5ZEB - chains D and A of the 56 polymer chains in the assembly; structure by electron microscopy, 3.40 A resolution.

[Chain D]
Molecule: 50S ribosomal protein L3
From: Mycobacterium smegmatis str. MC2 155
Reference sequence: A0QSD1 (RL3_MYCS2); residue numbers follow UniProt; this construct covers 1-217
Chain sequence (217 residues; row label = number of the first residue in the row):
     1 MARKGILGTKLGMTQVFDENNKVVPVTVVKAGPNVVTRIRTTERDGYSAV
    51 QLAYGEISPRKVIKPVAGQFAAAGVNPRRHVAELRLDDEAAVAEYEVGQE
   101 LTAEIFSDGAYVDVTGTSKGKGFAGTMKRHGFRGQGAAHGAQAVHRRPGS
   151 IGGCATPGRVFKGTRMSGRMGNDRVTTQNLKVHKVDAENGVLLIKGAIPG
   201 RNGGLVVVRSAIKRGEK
Disordered / not traced: 1, 216-217

[Chain A]
Molecule: 23S rRNA
From: Mycobacterium smegmatis str. MC2 155
Sequence (3120 nucleotides; each row starts with the number of its first residue):
     1 UAAGUGUUUAAGGGCGCAUGGUGGAUGCCUUGGCACUGGGAGCCGAUGAA
    51 GGACGUAGGAGGCUGCGAUAAGCCUCGGGGAGCUGUCAACCGAGCGUUGA
   101 UCCGAGGAUGUCCGAAUGGGGAAACCCGGCACGAGUGAUGUCGUGUCACC
   151 AGGCGCUGAAUAUAUAGGCGUCUGGGGGGAACGCGGGGAAGUGAAACAUC
   201 UCAGUACCCGUAGGAAGAGAAAACAAAAUGUGAUUCCGUGAGUAGUGGCG
   251 AGCGAAAGCGGAGGAUGGCUAAACCGUAUGCAUGUGAUACCGGGUAGGGG
   301 UUGUGUGUGCGGGGUUGUGGGACCUAUCUUUCCGGCUCUACCUGGCUGGA
   351 GGGCAGUGAGAAAAUGUUGUGGUUAGCGGAAAUGGCUUGGGAUGGCCUGC
   401 CGUAGACGGUGAGAGCCCGGUACGUGAAAACCCGACGUCUGUCUUGAUGG
   451 UGUUCCCGAGUAGCAGCGGGCCCGUGGAAUCUGCUGUGAAUCUGCCGGGA
   501 CCACCCGGUAAGCCUGAAUACUUCCCAGUGACCGAUAGCGGAUUAGUACC
   551 GUGAGGGAAUGGUGAAAAGUACCCCGGGAGGGGAGUGAAAGAGUACCUGA
   601 AACCGUGCGCUUACAAUCCGUCAGAGCCCUCGACGUGUCGUGGGGUGAUG
   651 GCGUGCCUUUUGAAGAAUGAGCCUGCGAGUCAGGGACAUGUCGCGAGGUU
   701 AACCCGGGUGGGGUAGCCGCAGCGAAAGCGAGUCUGAAUAGGGCGUAUCC
   751 ACACAAGAGUGUGUGGUGUAGUGGUGUGUUCUGGACCCGAAGCGGAGUGA
   801 UCUACCCAUGGCCAGGGUGAAGCGCGGGUAAGACCGCGUGGAGGCCCGAA
   851 CCCACUUAGGUUGAAGACUGAGGGGAUGAGCUGUGGGUAGGGGUGAAAGG
   901 CCAAUCAAACUCCGUGAUAGCUGGUUCUCCCCGAAAUGCAUUUAGGUGCA
   951 GCGUCGCAUGUUUCUUGCCGGAGGUAGAGCUACUGGAUGGCCGAUGGGCC
  1001 CCACAGGGUUACUGACGUCAGCCAAACUCCGAAUGCCGGUAAGUCCAAGA
  1051 GUGCGGCAGUGAGACGGCGGGGGAUAAGCUCCGUGCGUCGAGAGGGAAAC
  1101 AGCCCAGAUCGCCGGCUAAGGCCCCUAAGCGUGUGCUAAGUGGAAAAGGA
  1151 UGUGCAGUCGCGAAGACAACCAGGAGGUUGGCUUAGAAGCAGCCACCCUU
  1201 GAAAGAGUGCGUAAUAGCUCACUGGUCAAGUGAUUGUGCGCCGAUAAUGU
  1251 AGCGGGGCUCAAGCACACCGCCGAAGCCGCGGCAGCCAACGUGUUGGCUG
  1301 GGUAGGGGAGCGUCCUGCAUCCGGUGAAGCCGCCGAGUGAUCGAGUGGUG
  1351 GAGGGUGUGGGAGUGAGAAUGCAGGCAUGAGUAGCGAUUAGGCAAGUGAG
  1401 AACCUUGCCCGCCGAAAGACCAAGGGUUCCUGGGCCAGGCCAGUCCGCCC
  1451 AGGGUGAGUCGGGACCUAAGGCGAGGCCGACAGGCGUAGUCGAUGGACAA
  1501 CGGGUUGAUAUUCCCGUACCCGUGUAUGUGCGUCCAUGAUGAAUCAGCGG
  1551 UACUAACCAUCCAAAACCACCGUGACCGCACCUUUCGGGGUGUGGCGUUG
  1601 GUGGGGCUGCAUGGGACCUUCGUUGGUAGUAGUCAAGCGAUGGGGUGACG
  1651 CAGGAAGGUAGCCGUACCGGUCAGUGGUAAUACCGGGGUAAGCCUGUAGG
  1701 GAGUCAGAUAGGUAAAUCCGUCUGGCAUAUAUCCUGAGAGGUGAUGCAUA
  1751 GCCGAGUGAGGCGAAUUCGGUGAUCCUAUGCUGCCGAGAAAAGCCUCUAG
  1801 CGAGGACAUACACGGCCCGUACCCCAAACCAACACAGGUGGUCAGGUAGA
  1851 GAAUACUAAGGCGUACGAGUGAACUAUGGUUAAGGAACUCGGCAAAAUGC
  1901 CCCCGUAACUUCGGGAGAAGGGGGACCCACAUGGCGUGUAAGCCUUUACG
  1951 GCCCAAGCGUGAGUGGGUGGCACAAACCAGUGAGAAGCGACUGUUUACUA
  2001 AAAACACAGGUCCGUGCGAAGUCGCAAGACGAUGUAUACGGACUGACGCC
  2051 UGCCCGGUGCUGGAAGGUUAAGAGGACCCGUUAACUCCCUUUGGGGGUGA
  2101 AGCGGAGAAUUUAAGCCCCAGUAAACGGCGGUGGUAACUAUAACCAUCCU
  2151 AAGGUAGCGAAAUUCCUUGUCGGGUAAGUUCCGACCUGCACGAAUGGCGU
  2201 AACGACUUCUCAACUGUCUCAACCAUAGACUCGGCGAAAUUGCACUACGA
  2251 GUAAAGAUGCUCGUUACGCGCGGCAGGACGAAAAGACCCCGGGACCUUCA
  2301 CUACAACUUGGUAUUGGUGCUCGAUACGGUUUGUGUAGGAUAGGUGGGAG
  2351 ACUGUGAAGCUCACACGCCAGUGUGGGUGGAGUCGUUGUUGAAAUACCAC
  2401 UCUGAUCGUAUUGGGCCUCUAACCUCGGACCGUAUAUCCGGUUCAGGGAC
  2451 AGUGCCUGGUGGGUAGUUUAACUGGGGCGGUUGCCUCCUAAAAUGUAACG
  2501 GAGGCGCCCAAAGGUUCCCUCAACCUGGACGGCAAUCAGGUGUUGAGUGU
  2551 AAGUGCACAAGGGAGCUUGACUGCGAGACGGACAUGUCGAGCAGGGACGA
  2601 AAGUCGGGACUAGUGAUCCGGCACCUCUGAGUGGAAGGGGUGUCGCUCAA
  2651 CGGAUAAAAGGUACCCCGGGGAUAACAGGCUGAUCUUCCCCAAGAGUCCA
  2701 UAUCGACGGGAUGGUUUGGCACCUCGAUGUCGGCUCGUCGCAUCCUGGGG
  2751 CUGGAGCAGGUCCCAAGGGUUGGGCUGUUCGCCCAUUAAAGCGGCACGCG
  2801 AGCUGGGUUUAGAACGUCGUGAGACAGUUCGGUCUCUAUCCGCCGCGCGC
  2851 GUCAGAAGCUUGAGGAAACCUGUCCCUAGUACGAGAGGACCGGGACGGAC
  2901 GAACCUCUGGUAUACCAGUUGUCCCACCAGGGGCACGGCUGGAUAGCCAC
  2951 GUUCGGACAGGAUAACCGCUGAAAGCAUCUAAGCGGGAAACCUCUUCCAA
  3001 GACCAGGCUUCUCACCCUCUAGGAGGGAUAAGGCCCCCCGCAGACCACGG
  3051 GAUUGAUAGACCAGACCUGGAAGCCUAGUAAUAGGUGCAGGGAACUGGCA
  3101 CUAACCGGCCGAAAACUUAC
Disordered / not traced: 1, 340-344, 634-637, 1004-1005, 1756-1757, 1946-1948, 3120
Covalently attached groups: covalent link A1565-G1606, A1566-G1606, G1578-G1592; covalent link U1573-C1596

[Chain D / chain A interface]
Residue-residue contacts (203; chain D residue first):
  Met13(D) - C2904(A)  hydrogen bond to the sugar
  Met13(D) - C2905(A)  sugar contact
  Met13(D) - U2906(A)  sugar contact
  Thr14(D) - U2906(A)  sugar contact
  Gln15(D) - U2906(A)  hydrogen bond to the sugar
  Gln15(D) - C2907(A)  hydrogen bond to the sugar
  Pro25(D) - U2906(A)  base contact
  Pro25(D) - U2952(A)  sugar contact
  Arg38(D) - U3009(A)  salt bridge to the phosphate
  Arg40(D) - C2859(A)  hydrogen bond to the base
  Arg40(D) - C3008(A)  hydrogen bond to the base
  Arg44(D) - C3008(A)  phosphate contact
  Arg44(D) - U3009(A)  salt bridge to the phosphate
  Asp45(D) - C3008(A)  hydrogen bond to the sugar
  Tyr47(D) - U2860(A)  hydrogen bond to the sugar
  Tyr47(D) - U2861(A)  sugar contact
  Gln51(D) - C2859(A)  sugar contact
  Arg60(D) - A3052(A)  salt bridge to the phosphate
  Arg60(D) - U3053(A)  salt bridge to the phosphate
  Arg60(D) - U3054(A)  hydrogen bond to the sugar
  Arg60(D) - G3055(A)  sugar contact
  Lys61(D) - G3051(A)  salt bridge to the phosphate
  Lys61(D) - A3052(A)  phosphate contact
  Ile63(D) - G3032(A)  phosphate contact
  Ile63(D) - G3033(A)  phosphate contact
  Lys64(D) - U3010(A)  sugar contact
  Lys64(D) - C3011(A)  sugar contact
  Lys64(D) - A3031(A)  phosphate contact
  Lys64(D) - G3032(A)  hydrogen bond to the phosphate
  Pro65(D) - A2856(A)  base contact
  Pro65(D) - A2857(A)  base contact
  Pro65(D) - U3010(A)  hydrogen bond to the sugar
  Pro65(D) - A3031(A)  sugar contact
  Val66(D) - A2857(A)  sugar contact
  Gly68(D) - U3010(A)  sugar contact
  Gln69(D) - A2857(A)  base contact
  Gln69(D) - G2858(A)  hydrogen bond to the base
  Gln69(D) - U3009(A)  hydrogen bond to the base
  Gln69(D) - U3010(A)  sugar contact
  Arg79(D) - G3050(A)  salt bridge to the phosphate
  Arg79(D) - G3051(A)  salt bridge to the phosphate
  Val81(D) - C2859(A)  sugar contact
  Glu83(D) - C2859(A)  hydrogen bond to the sugar
  Glu83(D) - U2860(A)  phosphate contact
  Arg85(D) - U2861(A)  hydrogen bond to the phosphate
  Arg85(D) - G2862(A)  salt bridge to the phosphate
  Ser118(D) - A2903(A)  hydrogen bond to the phosphate
  Ser118(D) - C2904(A)  hydrogen bond to the phosphate
  Lys119(D) - C2904(A)  hydrogen bond to the phosphate
  Lys119(D) - C2905(A)  salt bridge to the phosphate
  Lys119(D) - C2947(A)  salt bridge to the phosphate
  Lys119(D) - C3041(A)  hydrogen bond to the base
  Gly120(D) - A3042(A)  phosphate contact
  Gly120(D) - G3043(A)  phosphate contact
  Lys121(D) - C2947(A)  salt bridge to the phosphate
  Lys121(D) - C2948(A)  salt bridge to the phosphate
  Lys121(D) - G3043(A)  phosphate contact
  Gly122(D) - G3043(A)  hydrogen bond to the phosphate
  Gly122(D) - A3044(A)  phosphate contact
  Phe123(D) - A1872(A)  hydrogen bond to the sugar
  Phe123(D) - A1873(A)  sugar contact
  Phe123(D) - G2272(A)  base contact
  Phe123(D) - A3044(A)  hydrogen bond to the phosphate
  Gly125(D) - A1873(A)  sugar contact
  Met127(D) - A2221(A)  sugar contact
  Met127(D) - A2222(A)  phosphate contact
  Lys128(D) - C2947(A)  phosphate contact
  Lys128(D) - C2948(A)  phosphate contact
  Arg129(D) - C2844(A)  phosphate contact
  Arg129(D) - G2845(A)  salt bridge to the phosphate
  Arg129(D) - A2902(A)  phosphate contact
  Phe132(D) - C2736(A)  phosphate contact
  Phe132(D) - G2737(A)  phosphate contact
  Arg133(D) - A2221(A)  phosphate contact
  Arg133(D) - U2735(A)  salt bridge to the phosphate
  Arg133(D) - C2736(A)  salt bridge to the phosphate
  Gly134(D) - U2735(A)  sugar contact
  Gln135(D) - U2735(A)  sugar contact
  Gln135(D) - G2802(A)  hydrogen bond to the base
  Gln135(D) - C2803(A)  sugar contact
  Ala137(D) - C2218(A)  hydrogen bond to the phosphate
  Ala138(D) - C1893(A)  base contact
  Ala138(D) - U2217(A)  sugar contact
  His139(D) - C1888(A)  hydrogen bond to the base
  His139(D) - U1889(A)  sugar contact
  His139(D) - G1891(A)  hydrogen bond to the base
  His139(D) - C1893(A)  stacking on the base
  His139(D) - U2217(A)  sugar contact
  Gly140(D) - A858(A)  phosphate contact
  Gly140(D) - U2804(A)  sugar contact
  Ala141(D) - G859(A)  phosphate contact
  Ala141(D) - C2803(A)  sugar contact
  Gln142(D) - G859(A)  hydrogen bond to the phosphate
  Gln142(D) - G860(A)  hydrogen bond to the phosphate
  Gln142(D) - U861(A)  hydrogen bond to the base
  Gln142(D) - C2803(A)  phosphate contact
  Gln142(D) - U2804(A)  phosphate contact
  Ala143(D) - G859(A)  phosphate contact
  Ala143(D) - U1875(A)  sugar contact
  Ala143(D) - A1876(A)  phosphate contact
  Val144(D) - G2802(A)  sugar contact
  Val144(D) - C2803(A)  sugar contact
  His145(D) - U1875(A)  hydrogen bond to the phosphate
  His145(D) - A1876(A)  salt bridge to the phosphate
  Arg146(D) - C1874(A)  salt bridge to the phosphate
  Arg146(D) - U1875(A)  hydrogen bond to the phosphate
  Arg146(D) - A2222(A)  salt bridge to the phosphate
  Arg147(D) - U1875(A)  phosphate contact
  Arg147(D) - A2275(A)  salt bridge to the phosphate
  Arg147(D) - G2802(A)  salt bridge to the phosphate
  Pro148(D) - C2274(A)  phosphate contact
  Pro148(D) - U2735(A)  hydrogen bond to the sugar
  Pro148(D) - C2736(A)  sugar contact
  Gly149(D) - A2275(A)  phosphate contact
  Gly149(D) - G2276(A)  phosphate contact
  Gly149(D) - U2735(A)  base contact
  Gly149(D) - G2802(A)  sugar contact
  Ser150(D) - G2276(A)  phosphate contact
  Ser150(D) - U2735(A)  hydrogen bond to the base
  Ser150(D) - C2736(A)  hydrogen bond to the sugar
  Ser150(D) - G2798(A)  base contact
  Ser150(D) - C2799(A)  hydrogen bond to the sugar
  Ser150(D) - G2802(A)  base contact
  Ile151(D) - C2274(A)  sugar contact
  Ile151(D) - A2275(A)  phosphate contact
  Ile151(D) - G2276(A)  hydrogen bond to the phosphate
  Gly152(D) - G2276(A)  sugar contact
  Gly152(D) - G2798(A)  hydrogen bond to the base
  Gly153(D) - G2276(A)  hydrogen bond to the sugar
  Gly153(D) - G2798(A)  sugar contact
  Gly153(D) - C2799(A)  sugar contact
  Cys154(D) - G2276(A)  phosphate contact
  Cys154(D) - G2277(A)  phosphate contact
  Cys154(D) - A2796(A)  hydrogen bond to the phosphate
  Cys154(D) - G2798(A)  hydrogen bond to the sugar
  Cys154(D) - C2799(A)  sugar contact
  Ala155(D) - G2276(A)  sugar contact
  Ala155(D) - G2277(A)  sugar contact
  Ala155(D) - A2796(A)  base contact
  Thr156(D) - U1248(A)  base contact
  Thr156(D) - G2256(A)  hydrogen bond to the base
  Thr156(D) - C2795(A)  hydrogen bond to the phosphate
  Thr156(D) - A2796(A)  hydrogen bond to the phosphate
  Pro157(D) - G2276(A)  sugar contact
  Gly158(D) - G2276(A)  hydrogen bond to the base
  Gly158(D) - G2277(A)  sugar contact
  Arg159(D) - U1248(A)  hydrogen bond to the base
  Arg159(D) - C2248(A)  sugar contact
  Arg159(D) - G2276(A)  base contact
  Arg159(D) - G2842(A)  sugar contact
  Val160(D) - G2842(A)  hydrogen bond to the sugar
  Val160(D) - C2843(A)  sugar contact
  Phe161(D) - U1248(A)  sugar contact
  Phe161(D) - U2738(A)  sugar contact
  Lys162(D) - C2843(A)  phosphate contact
  Lys162(D) - C2844(A)  phosphate contact
  Gly163(D) - C2843(A)  phosphate contact
  Gly163(D) - C2844(A)  hydrogen bond to the phosphate
  Thr164(D) - C2844(A)  sugar contact
  Arg165(D) - G2737(A)  salt bridge to the phosphate
  Met166(D) - G2273(A)  base contact
  Met166(D) - C2274(A)  base contact
  Met166(D) - C2843(A)  hydrogen bond to the sugar
  Met166(D) - C2844(A)  hydrogen bond to the sugar
  Ser167(D) - G2273(A)  hydrogen bond to the sugar
  Ser167(D) - C2844(A)  hydrogen bond to the sugar
  Gly168(D) - C2844(A)  sugar contact
  Arg169(D) - G2845(A)  hydrogen bond to the sugar
  Arg169(D) - C2846(A)  sugar contact
  Arg169(D) - G3043(A)  sugar contact
  Arg169(D) - A3044(A)  phosphate contact
  Arg169(D) - C3046(A)  base contact
  Asn172(D) - A3042(A)  phosphate contact
  Arg174(D) - C2997(A)  salt bridge to the phosphate
  Arg174(D) - C2998(A)  phosphate contact
  Val175(D) - A2903(A)  sugar contact
  Thr176(D) - U2996(A)  hydrogen bond to the phosphate
  Thr176(D) - C2997(A)  hydrogen bond to the phosphate
  Gln178(D) - C2954(A)  hydrogen bond to the sugar
  Gln178(D) - U2995(A)  hydrogen bond to the sugar
  Gln178(D) - U2996(A)  sugar contact
  Asn179(D) - C2954(A)  sugar contact
  Asn179(D) - G2955(A)  phosphate contact
  Leu180(D) - U2953(A)  sugar contact
  Lys195(D) - U2953(A)  sugar contact
  Gly196(D) - U2953(A)  sugar contact
  Ala197(D) - A2903(A)  base contact
  Ala197(D) - C2904(A)  sugar contact
  Ala197(D) - U2953(A)  sugar contact
  Ile198(D) - A2903(A)  sugar contact
  Ile198(D) - C2904(A)  sugar contact
  Pro199(D) - A2903(A)  sugar contact
  Gly200(D) - C2904(A)  phosphate contact
  Arg201(D) - C3041(A)  hydrogen bond to the sugar
  Arg201(D) - A3042(A)  salt bridge to the phosphate
  Asn202(D) - C2905(A)  phosphate contact
  Ile212(D) - U2995(A)  phosphate contact
  Ile212(D) - U2996(A)  phosphate contact
  Lys213(D) - G2955(A)  phosphate contact
  Lys213(D) - G2956(A)  salt bridge to the phosphate
  Lys213(D) - A2957(A)  base contact
  Lys213(D) - U2995(A)  hydrogen bond to the sugar
  Arg214(D) - G2955(A)  salt bridge to the phosphate
Also at the interface, not in a pair above, chain D (94 interface residues in all): Lys10, Ala82, Thr115, Ala124, Gly136, Met170, Thr177
Also at the interface, not in a pair above, chain A (94 interface residues in all): G1249, C2223, G2249, C2734, G2805, G3007, U3012, G3040, A3047

[Summary]
Chain D and chain A each contribute 94 residues to their interface; the contacts include 57 hydrogen bonds, 25
salt bridges and 1 aromatic stacking contact. Among the polar pairs are Arg40(D)-C2859(A), Arg40(D)-C3008(A)
and Gln69(D)-G2858(A).
Chain D is 50S ribosomal protein L3 and chain A is 23S rRNA, both from Mycobacterium smegmatis str. MC2 155;
the structure, M. Smegmatis P/P state 70S ribosome structure, was determined by electron microscopy (same
publication as 5ZEP, 5ZET, 5ZEU and 5ZEY).
